Entry 8ST2 (electron microscopy, 2.94 A resolution); this record covers chains C and D of the 9 polymer chains in the assembly.

== Chain C ==
Protein: Neuronal acetylcholine receptor subunit beta-2
Organism: Homo sapiens
Reference sequence: P17787 (ACHB2_HUMAN); the construct lacks a stretch of the UniProt sequence and is renumbered around it, so the offset changes along the chain: 1-330 = UniProt 26-355; 331-334 = UniProt 442-445; 337-393 = UniProt 446-502
Chain sequence (403 residues; row label = number of the first residue in the row):
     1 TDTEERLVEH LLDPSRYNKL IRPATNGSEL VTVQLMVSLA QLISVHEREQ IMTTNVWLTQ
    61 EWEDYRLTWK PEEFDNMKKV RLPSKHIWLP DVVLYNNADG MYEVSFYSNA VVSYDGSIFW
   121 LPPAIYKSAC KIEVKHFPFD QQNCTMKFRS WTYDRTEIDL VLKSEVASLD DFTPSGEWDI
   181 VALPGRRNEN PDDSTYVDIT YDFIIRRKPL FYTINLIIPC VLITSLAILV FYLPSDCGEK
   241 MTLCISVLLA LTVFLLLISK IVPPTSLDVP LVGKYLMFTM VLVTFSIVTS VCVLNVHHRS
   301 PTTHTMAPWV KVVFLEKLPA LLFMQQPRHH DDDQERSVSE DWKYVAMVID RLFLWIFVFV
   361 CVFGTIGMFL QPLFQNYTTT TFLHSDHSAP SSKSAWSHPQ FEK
Disordered / not traced: 331-336, 373-403
Differences from the reference sequence: insertion (335-336); linker (394-395); expression tag (396-403)
Disulfide bonds: Cys130-Cys144
Covalent attachments: glycan linked to Asn143
Small-molecule neighbours: acetylcholine (ACH): Trp57, Val111, Phe119, Leu121

== Chain D ==
Protein: Neuronal acetylcholine receptor subunit alpha-4
Organism: Homo sapiens
Reference sequence: P43681 (ACHA4_HUMAN); the construct lacks a stretch of the UniProt sequence and is renumbered around it, so the offset changes along the chain: 1-338 = UniProt 27-364; 339-342 = UniProt 582-585; 345-386 = UniProt 586-627
Chain sequence (386 residues; numbered 1 to 386; the number before each row is that of its first residue):
     1 SSHVETRAHA EERLLKKLFS GYNKWSRPVA NISDVVLVRF GLSIAQLIDV DEKNQMMTTN
    61 VWVKQEWHDY KLRWDPADYE NVTSIRIPSE LIWRPDIVLY NNADGDFAVT HLTKAHLFHD
   121 GRVQWTPPAI YKSSCSIDVT FFPFDQQNCT MKFGSWTYDK AKIDLVNMHS RVDQLDFWES
   181 GEWVIVDAVG TYNTRKYECC AEIYPDITYA FVIRRLPLFY TINLIIPCLL ISCLTVLVFY
   241 LPSECGEKIT LCISVLLSLT VFLLLITEII PSTSLVIPLI GEYLLFTMIF VTLSIVITVF
   301 VLNVHHRSPR THTMPTWVRR VFLDIVPRLL LMKRPSVVDT DFERSVKEDW KYVAMVIDRI
   361 FLWMFIIVCL LGTVGLFLPP WLAGMI
Disordered / not traced: 1-4, 384-386
Differences from the reference sequence: insertion (343-344)
Curated features (UniProtKB/Swiss-Prot):
  - binding site (Ca(2+)): Val50, Glu52
  - lipidation: Cys245 (S-palmitoyl cysteine)
  - glycosylation (N-linked (GlcNAc...) asparagine): Asn31, Asn81, Asn148
Disulfide bonds: Cys135-Cys149, Cys199-Cys200
Covalent attachments: N-acetylglucosamine (NAG) linked to Asn31, Asn81, Asn148
Small-molecule neighbours: acetylcholine (ACH): Tyr100, Ser155, Trp156, Thr157, Tyr197, Cys199, Cys200, Tyr204

== Interface between chain C and chain D ==
Pairs across the interface (84; chain C residue first):
  Asn18(C) with Leu15(D)
  Leu20(C) with Pro88(D), hydrophobic
  Ile21(C) with Ala8(D), hydrophobic; Glu11(D); Glu12(D); Leu15(D), hydrophobic
  Arg22(C) with Ala8(D); Glu11(D), salt bridge
  Ala24(C) with Thr6(D), hydrogen bond (backbone-side chain); Ala8(D)
  Thr25(C) with Thr6(D)
  Gly27(C) with Arg7(D)
  Ser28(C) with Arg7(D)
  Arg48(C) with Phe219(D)
  Tyr65(C) with Thr6(D), hydrogen bond; Ala8(D)
  Tyr95(C) with Trp62(D)
  Gly100(C) with His111(D)
  Tyr102(C) with His111(D); Pro128(D)
  Ala129(C) with Trp178(D)
  Cys130(C) with Trp178(D), hydrophobic
  Lys131(C) with Trp178(D); Glu179(D)
  Trp151(C) with His111(D); Thr113(D); Pro128(D), hydrophobic
  Thr152(C) with Arg86(D), hydrogen bond (backbone-side chain); Lys114(D)
  Tyr153(C) with Lys114(D)
  Asp154(C) with Arg86(D), salt bridge
  Glu157(C) with Arg86(D), salt bridge
  Gly238(C) with Glu247(D)
  Glu239(C) with Glu247(D)
  Lys240(C) with Glu247(D)
  Met241(C) with Glu247(D), hydrogen bond (backbone-side chain)
  Thr242(C) with Glu247(D), hydrogen bond
  Ile245(C) with Leu251(D), hydrophobic; Ser254(D)
  Thr252(C) with Phe262(D)
  Leu256(C) with Asn223(D); Leu265(D), hydrophobic
  Ser259(C) with Phe219(D); Asn223(D)
  Pro263(C) with Phe219(D)
  Pro264(C) with Glu182(D); Phe219(D)
  Thr265(C) with Ser180(D); Gly181(D)
  Ser266(C) with Gly181(D), hydrogen bond (backbone-backbone); Leu216(D), hydrogen bond (side chain-backbone); Leu218(D); Phe219(D)
  Leu267(C) with Gly181(D); Leu216(D), hydrophobic
  Val269(C) with Leu218(D), hydrophobic; Ile222(D), hydrophobic
  Met277(C) with Ile222(D); Ile226(D), hydrophobic
  Met280(C) with Pro227(D), hydrophobic
  Thr284(C) with Leu230(D); Leu234(D)
  Ile287(C) with Leu234(D), hydrophobic; Leu237(D), hydrophobic
  Val288(C) with Leu237(D), hydrophobic
  Val291(C) with Leu237(D); Tyr240(D), hydrophobic; Leu241(D), hydrophobic
  Leu294(C) with Leu241(D), hydrophobic; Pro242(D)
  Asn295(C) with Tyr240(D), hydrogen bond (side chain-backbone); Pro242(D)
  His298(C) with Pro242(D); Glu244(D)
  Arg299(C) with Tyr240(D)
  Pro301(C) with Pro335(D); Val337(D)
  Thr302(C) with Arg334(D); Val337(D)
  Thr303(C) with Pro335(D); Lys351(D)
  His304(C) with Pro335(D); Met355(D)
  Thr305(C) with Pro335(D)
Interface residues without a listed pair, chain C (64 interface residues in all): Ser15, Arg16, Gln50, Arg66, Asp91, Asn96, Asn97, Arg149, Leu248, Leu255, Val281, Cys292, Ser300
Interface residues without a listed pair, chain D (52 interface residues in all): Gln46, Asn60, Leu91, Asp176, Ile231, Cys245, Thr250, Lys333, Glu348, Tyr352

== In short ==
64 residues of chain C and 52 residues of chain D are in contact, with 8 hydrogen bonds and 3 salt bridges.
Among the polar pairs are Arg22(C)-Glu11(D), Asp154(C)-Arg86(D) and Glu157(C)-Arg86(D). Chain C binds
acetylcholine. Bound to chain D: acetylcholine.
Chain C is Neuronal acetylcholine receptor subunit beta-2 and chain D is Neuronal acetylcholine receptor
subunit alpha-4, both from Homo sapiens; the structure, The 3alpha2beta stoichiometry of human alpha4beta2
nicotinic acetylcholine receptor in complex with acetylcholine, was determined by electron microscopy (same
publication as 8SSZ, 8ST0, 8ST1 and 8ST3).
